Entry 6C4H (electron microscopy, 3.10 A resolution); this record covers chains A and v of the 7 polymer chains in the assembly.

Chain A:
Molecule: 23S rRNA
From: Escherichia coli
Sequence (2904 nucleotides; numbered 1 to 2904; the number before each row is that of its first residue):
     1 GGUUAAGCGA CUAAGCGUAC ACGGUGGAUG CCCUGGCAGU CAGAGGCGAU GAAGGACGUG
    61 CUAAUCUGCG AUAAGCGUCG GUAAGGUGAU AUGAACCGUU AUAACCGGCG AUUUCCGAAU
   121 GGGGAAACCC AGUGUGUUUC GACACACUAU CAUUAACUGA AUCCAUAGGU UAAUGAGGCG
   181 AACCGGGGGA ACUGAAACAU CUAAGUACCC CGAGGAAAAG AAAUCAACCG AGAUUCCCCC
   241 AGUAGCGGCG AGCGAACGGG GAGCAGCCCA GAGCCUGAAU CAGUGUGUGU GUUAGUGGAA
   301 GCGUCUGGAA AGGCGCGCGA UACAGGGUGA CAGCCCCGUA CACAAAAAUG CACAUGCUGU
   361 GAGCUCGAUG AGUAGGGCGG GACACGUGGU AUCCUGUCUG AAUAUGGGGG GACCAUCCUC
   421 CAAGGCUAAA UACUCCUGAC UGACCGAUAG UGAACCAGUA CCGUGAGGGA AAGGCGAAAA
   481 GAACCCCGGC GAGGGGAGUG AAAAAGAACC UGAAACCGUG UACGUACAAG CAGUGGGAGC
   541 ACGCUUAGGC GUGUGACUGC GUACCUUUUG UAUAAUGGGU CAGCGACUUA UAUUCUGUAG
   601 CAAGGUUAAC CGAAUAGGGG AGCCGAAGGG AAACCGAGUC UUAACUGGGC GUUAAGUUGC
   661 AGGGUAUAGA CCCGAAACCC GGUGAUCUAG CCAUGGGCAG GUUGAAGGUU GGGUAACACU
   721 AACUGGAGGA CCGAACCGAC UAAUGUUGAA AAAUUAGCGG AUGACUUGUG GCUGGGGGUG
   781 AAAGGCCAAU CAAACCGGGA GAUAGCUGGU UCUCCCCGAA AGCUAUUUAG GUAGCGCCUC
   841 GUGAAUUCAU CUCCGGGGGU AGAGCACUGU UUCGGCAAGG GGGUCAACCC GACUUACCAA
   901 CCCGAUGCAA ACUGCGAAUA CCGGAGAAUG UUAUCACGGG AGACACACGG CGGGUGCUAA
   961 CGUCCGUCGU GAAGAGGGAA ACAACCCAGA CCGCCAGCUA AGGUCCCAAA GUCAUGGUUA
  1021 AGUGGGAAAC GAUGUGGGAA GGCCCAGACA GCCAGGAUGU UGGCUUAGAA GCAGCCAUCA
  1081 UUUAAAGAAA GCGUAAUAGC UCACUGGUCG AGUCGGCCUG CGCGGAAGAU GUAACGGGGC
  1141 UAAACCAUGC ACCGAAGCUG CGGCAGCGAC GCUUAUGCGU UGUUGGGUAG GGGAGCGUUC
  1201 UGUAAGCCUG CGAAGGUGUG CUGUGAGGCA UGCUGGAGGU AUCAGAAGUG CGAAUGCUGA
  1261 CAUAAGUAAC GAUAAAGCGG GUGAAAAGCC CGCUCGCCGG AAGACCAAGG GUUCCUGUCC
  1321 AACGUUAAUC GGGGCAGGGU GAGUCGACCC CUAAGGCGAG GCCGAAAGGC GUAGUCGAUG
  1381 GGAAACAGGU UAAUAUUCCU GUACUUGGUG UUACUGCGAA GGGGGGACGG AGAAGGCUAU
  1441 GUUGGCCGGG CGACGGUUGU CCCGGUUUAA GCGUGUAGGC UGGUUUUCCA GGCAAAUCCG
  1501 GAAAAUCAAG GCUGAGGCGU GAUGACGAGG CACUACGGUG CUGAAGCAAC AAAUGCCCUG
  1561 CUUCCAGGAA AAGCCUCUAA GCAUCAGGUA ACAUCAAAUC GUACCCCAAA CCGACACAGG
  1621 UGGUCAGGUA GAGAAUACCA AGGCGCUUGA GAGAACUCGG GUGAAGGAAC UAGGCAAAAU
  1681 GGUGCCGUAA CUUCGGGAGA AGGCACGCUG AUAUGUAGGU GAGGUCCCUC GCGGAUGGAG
  1741 CUGAAAUCAG UCGAAGAUAC CAGCUGGCUG CAACUGUUUA UUAAAAACAC AGCACUGUGC
  1801 AAACACGAAA GUGGACGUAU ACGGUGUGAC GCCUGCCCGG UGCCGGAAGG UUAAUUGAUG
  1861 GGGUUAGCGC AAGCGAAGCU CUUGAUCGAA GCCCCGGUAA ACGGCGGCCG UAACXAUAAC
  1921 GGUCCUAAGG UAGCGAAAUU CCUUGUCGGG UAAGUUCCGA CXUGCACGAA UGGCGUAAUG
  1981 AUGGCCAGGC UGUCUCCACC CGAGACUCAG UGAAAUUGAA CUCGCUGUGA AGAUGCAGUG
  2041 UACCCGCGGC AAGACGGAAA GACCCCGUXA ACCUUUACUA UAGCUUGACA CUGAACAUUG
  2101 AGCCUUGAUG UGUAGGAUAG GUGGGAGGCU UUGAAGUGUG GACGCCAGUC UGCAUGGAGC
  2161 CGACCUUGAA AUACCACCCU UUAAUGUUUG AUGUUCUAAC GUUGACCCGU AAUCCGGGUU
  2221 GCGGACAGUG UCUGGUGGGU AGUUUGACUG GGGCGGUCUC CUCCUAAAGA GUAACGGAGG
  2281 AGCACGAAGG UUGGCUAAUC CUGGUCGGAC AUCAGGAGGU UAGUGCAAUG GCAUAAGCCA
  2341 GCUUGACUGC GAGCGUGACG GCGCGAGCAG GUGCGAAAGC AGGUCAUAGU GAUCCGGUGG
  2401 UUCUGAAUGG AAGGGCCAUC GCUCAACGGA UAAAAGGUAC UCCGGGGAUA ACAGGCUGAU
  2461 ACCGCCCAAG AGUUCAUAUC GACGGCGGUG UUUGGCACCU CGAUGUCGGC UCAUCACAUC
  2521 CUGGGGCUGA AGUAGGUCCC AAGGGUAUGG CUGUUCGCCA UUUAAAGUGG UACGCGAGCU
  2581 GGGUUUAGAA CGUCGUGAGA CAGUUCGGUC CCUAUCUGCC GUGGGCGCUG GAGAACUGAG
  2641 GGGGGCUGCU CCUAGUACGA GAGGACCGGA GUGGACGCAU CACUGGUGUU CGGGUUGUCA
  2701 UGCCAAUGGC ACUGCCCGGU AGCUAAAUGC GGAAGAGAUA AGUGCUGAAA GCAUCUAAGC
  2761 ACGAAACUUG CCCCGAGAUG AGUUCUCCCU GACCCUUUAA GGGUCCUGAA GGAACGUUGA
  2821 AGACGACGAC GUUGAUAGGC CGGGUGUGUA AGCGCAGCGA UGCGUUGAGC UAACCGGUAC
  2881 UAAUGAACCG UGAGGCUUAA CCUU
Disordered / not traced: 1-732, 794-822, 831-943, 969-1124, 1132-1663, 1685-1756, 1847-1894, 1906-1924, 2090-2228, 2282-2425, 2621-2904
Modified positions: 1MG (1N-methylguanosine-5'-monophosphate) at position 745, PSU (pseudouridine-5'-monophosphate) at position 746, 5MU (5-methyluridine 5'-monophosphate) at position 747, PSU (pseudouridine-5'-monophosphate) at position 955, 6MZ (N6-methyladenosine-5'-monophosphate) at position 1618, 2MG (2N-methylguanosine-5'-monophosphate) at position 1835, PSU (pseudouridine-5'-monophosphate) at position 1911, 3TD ((1S)-1,4-anhydro-1-(3-methyl-2,4-dioxo-1,2,3,4-tetrahydropyrimidin-5-yl)-5-O-phosphono-D-ribitol) at position 1915, PSU (pseudouridine-5'-monophosphate) at position 1917, 5MU (5-methyluridine 5'-monophosphate) at position 1939, 5MC (5-methylcytidine-5'-monophosphate) at position 1962, G7M (N7-methyl-guanosine-5'-monophosphate) at position 2069, OMG (o2'-methylguanosine-5'-monophosphate) at position 2251, 2MG (2N-methylguanosine-5'-monophosphate) at position 2445, PSU (pseudouridine-5'-monophosphate) at position 2457, OMC (o2'-methylycytidine-5'-monophosphate) at position 2498, 2MA (2-methyladenosine-5'-monophosphate) at position 2503, PSU (pseudouridine-5'-monophosphate) at position 2504, OMU (o2'-methyluridine 5'-monophosphate) at position 2552, PSU (pseudouridine-5'-monophosphate) at position 2580, PSU (pseudouridine-5'-monophosphate) at position 2605
Sequence notes: conflict A887 (U2680679 in 687670942)
Ion coordination: Mg2+ site 1 near A739 (its only coordinating residue here); Mg2+ site 2: C740, A1783, A1784; Mg2+ site 3: A783, G784, A2589; Mg2+ site 4: G784, G2588; Mg2+ site 5: C787, U790; Mg2+ site 6: A945, C946; Mg2+ site 7 near A945 (its only coordinating residue here); Mg2+ site 8: C948, G962, U963; Mg2+ site 9 near U963 (its only coordinating residue here); Mg2+ site 10 near A1664 (its only coordinating residue here); Mg2+ site 11: C1670, U1671; Mg2+ site 12: G1673, OMU_2552; 21 more Mg2+ sites not listed

Chain v:
Name: Peptide chain release factor RF2
From: Escherichia coli
Reference sequence: P07012 (RF2_ECOLI); residue numbers follow UniProt; this construct covers 1-365
Sequence (384 residues; numbered -18 to 365; the number before each row is that of its first residue; numbers below 1 keep their minus sign (Ala-18 is residue -18)):
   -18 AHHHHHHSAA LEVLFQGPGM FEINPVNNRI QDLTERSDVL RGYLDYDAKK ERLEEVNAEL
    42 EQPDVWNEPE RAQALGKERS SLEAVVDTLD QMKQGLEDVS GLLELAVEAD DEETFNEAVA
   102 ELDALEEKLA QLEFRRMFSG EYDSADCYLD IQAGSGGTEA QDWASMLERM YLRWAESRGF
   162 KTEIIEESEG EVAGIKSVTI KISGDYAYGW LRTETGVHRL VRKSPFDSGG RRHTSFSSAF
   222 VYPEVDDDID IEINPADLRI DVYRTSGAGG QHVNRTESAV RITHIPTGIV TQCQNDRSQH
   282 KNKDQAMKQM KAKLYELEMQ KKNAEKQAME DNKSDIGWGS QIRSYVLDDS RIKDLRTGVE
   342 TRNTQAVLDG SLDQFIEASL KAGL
Disordered / not traced: -18 to 233, 297-365
Modified positions: Gln252 (N5-methylglutamine; MEQ)
Sequence notes: expression tag (-18 to 0)
Curated features (UniProtKB/Swiss-Prot):
  - motif: Gly250 to Gln252 (GGQ motif)
  - modified residue: Gln252 (N5-methylglutamine)
From the paper describing this entry:
  - post-translational modification sites: Gln252
  - catalytic residues: Gln252 (proposed by the authors, not directly observed)
  - conformationally variable residues: Gly250, Gly251

How chain A and chain v interact:
Pairs across the interface (46; chain A residue first):
  C1941(A) with Asn276(v), sugar contact
  U1943(A) with Gln273(v), phosphate contact
  A2451(A) with Gln252(v), base contact; His253(v), hydrogen bond to the sugar
  C2452(A) with Gln252(v), sugar contact; His253(v), salt bridge to the phosphate; Arg256(v), salt bridge to the phosphate
  A2453(A) with Arg256(v), salt bridge to the phosphate
  U2460(A) with His281(v), hydrogen bond to the sugar
  U2492(A) with Val243(v), sugar contact; Glu258(v), hydrogen bond to the sugar; Gln280(v), hydrogen bond to the sugar
  U2493(A) with Arg256(v), salt bridge to the phosphate; Thr257(v), phosphate contact; Glu258(v), hydrogen bond to the phosphate; Gln280(v), sugar contact; His281(v), hydrogen bond to the base
  G2494(A) with His253(v), salt bridge to the phosphate; Thr257(v), phosphate contact
  U2506(A) with Gln252(v), sugar contact
  C2507(A) with Arg245(v), hydrogen bond to the phosphate; Asn255(v), sugar contact
  G2508(A) with Arg245(v), salt bridge to the phosphate
  G2553(A) with Ser247(v), hydrogen bond to the base; Gly248(v), hydrogen bond to the base
  U2554(A) with Ser247(v), base contact
  U2555(A) with Tyr244(v), base contact; Arg245(v), hydrogen bond to the base
  C2556(A) with Asp242(v), hydrogen bond to the sugar; Tyr244(v), sugar contact; Arg262(v), hydrogen bond to the base
  G2557(A) with Arg262(v), hydrogen bond to the sugar
  C2573(A) with Arg245(v), base contact; Arg256(v), hydrogen bond to the base; Glu258(v), hydrogen bond to the base
  G2583(A) with Asn255(v), hydrogen bond to the base
  U2584(A) with Ala249(v), hydrogen bond to the sugar; Gly250(v), phosphate contact; Gly251(v), hydrogen bond to the sugar; Asn255(v), sugar contact
  U2585(A) with Gly250(v), phosphate contact; Gly251(v), base contact; Gln252(v), base contact
  A2602(A) with His253(v), hydrogen bond to the base; Val254(v), base contact; Arg278(v), hydrogen bond to the base
Other interface residues (no listed pair), chain A (23 interface residues in all): G2505
Other interface residues (no listed pair), chain v (23 interface residues in all): Ser279
Interface features reported in the paper:
  - specific contacts: A2451(A)-Gln252(v), U2506(A)-Gln252(v) (hydrophobic contact)

Overview:
The chain A/chain v interface involves 23 residues from each chain; the contacts include 20 hydrogen bonds and
6 salt bridges. Polar contacts include U2493(A)-His281(v), G2553(A)-Ser247(v) and G2553(A)-Gly248(v). The
paper describes a contact between A2451(A) and Gln252(v); a hydrophobic contact between U2506(A) and
Gln252(v). The paper reports the catalytic residue Gln252(v); a modification site at Gln252(v).
Here chain A is 23S rRNA and chain v is Peptide chain release factor RF2, both from Escherichia coli. Entry
6C4H (Conformation of methylated GGQ in the peptidyl transferase center during translation termination (PTC
region)) was determined by electron microscopy.
